1XI4 - chains C and D of the 18 polymer chains in the assembly; structure by electron microscopy, 7.90 A resolution (low resolution: residue-level contacts below are approximate; hydrogen-bond / salt-bridge calls are withheld).

Chain C (and D):
Protein: Clathrin heavy chain
From: Bos taurus
Notes: chain D of this document is another copy of the same molecule, construct and numbering; everything in this record applies to it too
UniProtKB: P49951 (CLH_BOVIN); numbering as in UniProt (aligned over 1-1630)
Amino-acid sequence (1630 residues; each row starts with the number of its first residue):
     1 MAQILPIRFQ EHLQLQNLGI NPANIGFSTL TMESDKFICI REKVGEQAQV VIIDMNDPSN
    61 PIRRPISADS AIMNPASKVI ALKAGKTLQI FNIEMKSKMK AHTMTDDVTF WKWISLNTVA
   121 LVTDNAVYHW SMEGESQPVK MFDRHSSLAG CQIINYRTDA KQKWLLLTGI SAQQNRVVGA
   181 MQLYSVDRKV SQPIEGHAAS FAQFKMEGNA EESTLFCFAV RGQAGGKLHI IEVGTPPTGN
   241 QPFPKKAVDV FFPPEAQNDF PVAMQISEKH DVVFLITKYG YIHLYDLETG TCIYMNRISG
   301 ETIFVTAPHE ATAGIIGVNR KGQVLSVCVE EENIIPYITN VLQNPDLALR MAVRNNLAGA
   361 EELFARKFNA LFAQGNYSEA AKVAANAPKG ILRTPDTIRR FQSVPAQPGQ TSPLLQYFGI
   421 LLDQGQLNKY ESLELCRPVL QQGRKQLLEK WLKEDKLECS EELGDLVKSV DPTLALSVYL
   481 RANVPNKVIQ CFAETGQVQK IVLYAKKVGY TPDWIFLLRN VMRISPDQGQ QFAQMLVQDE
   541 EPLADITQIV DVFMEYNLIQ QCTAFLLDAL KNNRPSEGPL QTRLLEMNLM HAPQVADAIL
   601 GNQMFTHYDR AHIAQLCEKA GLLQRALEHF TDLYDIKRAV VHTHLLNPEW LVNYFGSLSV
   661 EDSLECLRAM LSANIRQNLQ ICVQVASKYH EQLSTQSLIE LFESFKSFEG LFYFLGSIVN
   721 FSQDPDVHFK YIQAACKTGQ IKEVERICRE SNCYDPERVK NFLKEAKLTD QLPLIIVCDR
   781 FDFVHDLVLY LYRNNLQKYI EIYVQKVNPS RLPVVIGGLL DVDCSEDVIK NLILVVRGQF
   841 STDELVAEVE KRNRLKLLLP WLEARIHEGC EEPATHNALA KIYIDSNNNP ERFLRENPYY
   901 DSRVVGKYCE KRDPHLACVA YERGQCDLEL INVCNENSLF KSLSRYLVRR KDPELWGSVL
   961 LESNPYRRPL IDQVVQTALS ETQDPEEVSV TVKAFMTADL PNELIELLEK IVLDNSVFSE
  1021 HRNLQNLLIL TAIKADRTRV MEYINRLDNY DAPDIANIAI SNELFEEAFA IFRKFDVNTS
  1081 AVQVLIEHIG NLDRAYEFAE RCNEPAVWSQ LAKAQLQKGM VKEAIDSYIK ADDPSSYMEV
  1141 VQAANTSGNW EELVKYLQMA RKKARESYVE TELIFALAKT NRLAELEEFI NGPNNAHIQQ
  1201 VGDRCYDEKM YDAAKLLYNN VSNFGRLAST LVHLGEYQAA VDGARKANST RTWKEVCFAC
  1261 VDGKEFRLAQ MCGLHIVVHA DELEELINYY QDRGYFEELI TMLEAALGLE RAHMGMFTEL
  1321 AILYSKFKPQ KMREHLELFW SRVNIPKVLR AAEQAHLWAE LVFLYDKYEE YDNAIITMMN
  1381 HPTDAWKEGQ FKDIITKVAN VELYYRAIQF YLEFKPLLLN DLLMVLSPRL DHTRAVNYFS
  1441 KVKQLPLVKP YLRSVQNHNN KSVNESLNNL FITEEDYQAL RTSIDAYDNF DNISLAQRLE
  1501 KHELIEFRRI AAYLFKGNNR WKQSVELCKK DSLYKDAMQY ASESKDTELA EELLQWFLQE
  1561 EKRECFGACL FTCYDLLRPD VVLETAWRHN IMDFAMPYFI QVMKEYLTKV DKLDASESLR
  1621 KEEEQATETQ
Swiss-Prot annotation at these positions:
  - region: Ala68 to Asp107 (WD40-like repeat 2), Thr302 to Glu330 (WD40-like repeat 7), Glu449 to Asp465 (Binding site for the uncoating ATPase, involved in lattice disassembly)
  - modified residue: Ala2 (N-acetylalanine), Ser67 (Phosphoserine), Thr105 (Phosphothreonine), Tyr184 (Phosphotyrosine), Thr394 (Phosphothreonine), Tyr634 (Phosphotyrosine), Lys737 (N6-succinyllysine), Lys856 (N6-acetyllysine), Tyr899 (Phosphotyrosine), Ser1167 (Phosphoserine), Tyr1206 (Phosphotyrosine), Ser1229 (Phosphoserine), Lys1441 (N6-acetyllysine), Tyr1477 (Phosphotyrosine), Tyr1487 (Phosphotyrosine), Ser1494 (Phosphoserine), Lys1501 (N6-acetyllysine)

How chain C and chain D interact:
Contacting residue pairs - 11 pairs, chain C then chain D:
  Leu820(C) - Glu848(D)
  Ser825(C) - Arg852(D)
  Glu826(C) - Arg852(D)
  Glu826(C) - Asn853(D)
  Glu826(C) - Arg854(D)
  Asp827(C) - Arg854(D)
  Ile829(C) - Arg854(D)
  Lys830(C) - Arg854(D)
  Lys830(C) - Leu857(D)
  Asn1248(C) - His867(D)
  His1279(C) - Ala1280(D)
Interface residues without a listed pair, chain D (8 interface residues in all): Leu858

In short:
The chain C/chain D interface involves 8 residues from each chain.
Chain C and chain D are both Clathrin heavy chain (Bos taurus); the structure, Clathrin D6 Coat, was
determined by electron microscopy together with 3IYV from the same study.
